2VWH - chain A; structure by X-ray diffraction, 2.03 A resolution.

# Chain A
Name: Glucose dehydrogenase
Organism: Haloferax mediterranei
Notes: EC 1.1.1.47
Reference sequence: Q977U7 (Q977U7_HALME); numbering as in UniProt (aligned over 1-357)
Sequence (357 residues; row label = number of the first residue in the row):
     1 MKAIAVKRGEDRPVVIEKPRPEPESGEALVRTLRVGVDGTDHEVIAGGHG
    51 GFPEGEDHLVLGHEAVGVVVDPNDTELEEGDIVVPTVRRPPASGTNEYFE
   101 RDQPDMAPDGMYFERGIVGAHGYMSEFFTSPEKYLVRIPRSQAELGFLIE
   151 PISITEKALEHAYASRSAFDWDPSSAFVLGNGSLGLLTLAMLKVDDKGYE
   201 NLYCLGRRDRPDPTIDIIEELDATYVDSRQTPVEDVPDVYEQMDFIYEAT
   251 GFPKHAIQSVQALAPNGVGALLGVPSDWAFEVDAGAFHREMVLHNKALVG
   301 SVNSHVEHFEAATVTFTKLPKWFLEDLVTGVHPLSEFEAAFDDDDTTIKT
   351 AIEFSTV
Metal / ion sites: Zn2+: Asp38, His63 (together with beta-D-glucopyranose)
Residues lining bound ligands:
  - beta-D-glucopyranose (BGC): Asp38, Thr40, His49, His63, Val87, Arg88, Glu114, Ile117, Glu150, Ile154, Val302, Asn303
  - NADP (NAP; NADP nicotinamide-adenine-dinucleotide phosphate): Asp38, Gly39, Thr40, Ile154, Gly180, Asn181, Gly182, Ser183, Leu184, Gly185, Leu205, Gly206, Arg207, Arg208, Ser228, Ala249, Thr250, Gly251, Phe252, His255, Leu272, Gly273, Val274, Val292, Ser301, Val302, Asn303
UniProt features mapped onto this chain:
  - binding site (Zn(2+)): Asp38, His63, Glu64, Glu150
  - binding site (substrate): Thr40, His49, Glu114, Glu150, Asn303
  - binding site (NADP(+)): Asn181 to Leu184, Arg207, Arg208, Ser228, Leu272 to Val274, Ser301 to Asn303
  - mutagenesis: Asp172 (D172K: Does not affect the kinetic parameters but results in a slightly less halotolerant protein), Asp216 (D216K: Does not affect the kinetic parameters but results in a slightly less halotolerant protein), Asp344 (D344K: Does not affect the kinetic parameters and has no effect on the salt activity profile)
What the authors report for this chain:
  - binding site for beta-D-glucopyranose: Thr40, His49, Glu114, Glu150, Asn303
  - conformationally variable residues (helix shift, loop rearrangement, side-chain flip): Asp38, Gly39 to Ala46, Gly47 to Pro53
  - binding site for NADP: Thr40
  - Zn2+ coordination: Asp38, His63
  - Zn2+ coordination through a water molecule: Glu64, Glu150

# Overview
Ligands of chain A: NADP and beta-D-glucopyranose. The Zn2+ site is built by Asp38 and His63. Curated
annotation (UniProt) lists 4 Zn2+-binding residues, 5 substrate-binding residues, 13 NADP+-binding residues
and 3 mutagenesis sites. The paper reports a binding site for beta-D-glucopyranose at Thr40, His49 and Glu114
among others; a binding site for NADP at Thr40.
Chain A is Glucose dehydrogenase (Haloferax mediterranei); the structure, Haloferax mediterranei glucose
dehydrogenase in complex with NADP, Zn and glucose, was determined by X-ray diffraction (same publication as
2VWG, 2VWP and 2VWQ).
